PDB entry 9GMW | electron microscopy, 3.00 A resolution | chains B and T of the 3 polymer chains in the assembly

Chain B:
Molecule: Schlafen family member 11
Source organism: Homo sapiens
Notes: EC 3.6.-.-
Reference sequence: Q7Z7L1 (SLN11_HUMAN); numbering as in UniProt (aligned over 1-901)
Sequence (929 residues; numbered -27 to 901; the number before each row is that of its first residue; numbers below 1 keep their minus sign (Met-27 is residue -27)):
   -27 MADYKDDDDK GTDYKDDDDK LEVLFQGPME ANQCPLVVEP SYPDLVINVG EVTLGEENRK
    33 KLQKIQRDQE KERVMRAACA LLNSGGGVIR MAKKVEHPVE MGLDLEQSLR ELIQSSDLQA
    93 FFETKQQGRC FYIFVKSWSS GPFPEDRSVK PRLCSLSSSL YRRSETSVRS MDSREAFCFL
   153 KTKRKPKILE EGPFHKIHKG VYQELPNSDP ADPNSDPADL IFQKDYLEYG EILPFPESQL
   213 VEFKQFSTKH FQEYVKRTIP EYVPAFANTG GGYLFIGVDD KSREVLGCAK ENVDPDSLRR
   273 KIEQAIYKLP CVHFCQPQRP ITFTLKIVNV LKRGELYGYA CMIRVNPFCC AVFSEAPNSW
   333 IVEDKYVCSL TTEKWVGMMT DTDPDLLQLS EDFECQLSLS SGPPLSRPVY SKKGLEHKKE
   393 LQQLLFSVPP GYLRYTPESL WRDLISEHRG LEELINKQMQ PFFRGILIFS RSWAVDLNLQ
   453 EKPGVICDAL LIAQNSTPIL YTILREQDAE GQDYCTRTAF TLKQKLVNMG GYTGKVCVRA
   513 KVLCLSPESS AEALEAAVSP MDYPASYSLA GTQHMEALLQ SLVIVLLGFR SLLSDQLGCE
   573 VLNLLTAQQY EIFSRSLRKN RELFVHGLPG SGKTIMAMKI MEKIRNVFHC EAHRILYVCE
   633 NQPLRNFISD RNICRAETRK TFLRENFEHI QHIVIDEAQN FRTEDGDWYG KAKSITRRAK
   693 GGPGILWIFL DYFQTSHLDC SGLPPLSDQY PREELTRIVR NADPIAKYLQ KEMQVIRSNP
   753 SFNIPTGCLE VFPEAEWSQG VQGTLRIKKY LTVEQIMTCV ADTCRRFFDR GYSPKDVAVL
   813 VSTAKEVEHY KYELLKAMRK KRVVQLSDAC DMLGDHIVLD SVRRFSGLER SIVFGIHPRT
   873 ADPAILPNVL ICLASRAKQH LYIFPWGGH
Unresolved in the structure: -27 to 6, 159-187, 354-380, 520-529, 900-901
Differences from the reference sequence: initiating methionine (-27); expression tag (-26 to 0)
Metal / ion sites: Mn2+ site 1: Glu209, Glu214, Phe215, Asp252 (shared with C77(T) of chain T); Mn2+ site 2: Glu209 (shared with C77(T) of chain T); Zn2+: His285, Cys287, Cys321, Cys322
Swiss-Prot annotation at these positions:
  - active site: Lys216
  - binding site (Mg(2+)): Glu209, Glu214
  - binding site (Zn(2+)): His285, Cys287, Cys321, Cys322
  - binding site (ATP): Gly599 to Thr606
  - mutagenesis: Glu209 (E209A: Complete loss of endonuclease activity), Glu214 (E214A: Complete loss of endonuclease activity), Lys216 (K216A: Complete loss of endonuclease activity), Tyr234 (Y234A: No effect on endonuclease activity), Asp252 (D252A: Slight increase in endonuclease activity), Lys605 (K605M: Abolishes ATPase activity without affecting its role in DNA damage response; when associated with A-668), Asp668 (D668A: Abolishes ATPase activity without affecting its role in DNA damage response; when associated with M-605), Glu669 (E669Q: Abolishes ATPase activity, leading to abolish ability to inhibit DNA replication without affecting subcellular location), Ser753 (S753D: Complete loss of tRNA cleavage and ssDNA binding)
Reported in the primary citation:
  - binding site for the 86-nt RNA strand (chain T): Ser219
  - post-translational modification sites: Ser219, Thr230, Ser753 (citing earlier work)
  - mutagenesis - S753D: decreased binding to tRNA
  - mutagenesis - S219D, T230D: decreased binding to tRNA-Leu

Chain T:
Molecule: 86-nt RNA strand
Sequence (86 nucleotides; row label = number of the first residue in the row):
     1 ACCAGGAUGG CCGAGUGGUU AAGGCGUUGG ACUUAAGAUC CAAUGGACAU AUGUCCGCGU
    61 GGGUUCGAAC CCCACUCCUG GUACCA
Unresolved in the structure: 1-2, 19-20, 26-41, 49-52, 81-86
Metal / ion sites: Mg2+ site 1: C58, U60; Mn2+ site 1: U65 (shared with 4 residues of chain A); Mg2+ site 2 near A69 (its only coordinating residue here); Mn2+ site 2: C77 (shared with Glu209(B), Glu214(B), Phe215(B), Asp252(B) of chain B)

How chain B and chain T interact:
Pairs across the interface (16):
  Lys36(B) with C73(T), salt bridge to the phosphate
  Ile37(B) with C3(T), phosphate contact; A4(T), phosphate contact
  Arg39(B) with C72(T), phosphate contact
  Arg141(B) with C75(T), sugar contact
  Glu214(B) with C77(T), phosphate contact
  Lys216(B) with C77(T), salt bridge to the phosphate; C78(T), phosphate contact
  Gln217(B) with C78(T), hydrogen bond to the phosphate
  Phe218(B) with U79(T), phosphate contact
  Ser219(B) with U79(T), hydrogen bond to the phosphate; G80(T), hydrogen bond to the phosphate
  Lys221(B) with G80(T), salt bridge to the phosphate
  Tyr226(B) with U79(T), base contact; G80(T), hydrogen bond to the phosphate
  Asp252(B) with C77(T), sugar contact
Interface residues without a listed pair, chain B (18 interface residues in all): Lys32, Leu75, Glu209, Phe215, His222, Tyr234
Interface residues without a listed pair, chain T (11 interface residues in all): U64, C71

Summary:
18 residues of chain B face 11 of chain T across their interface, with 4 hydrogen bonds and 3 salt bridges.
Polar contacts include Gln217(B)-C78(T), Ser219(B)-U79(T) and Ser219(B)-G80(T). From the paper: a binding site
for the 86-nt RNA strand (chain T) at Ser219(B); S219D and T230D of chain B reduce binding to tRNA-Leu.
Chain B is Schlafen family member 11 (Homo sapiens) and chain T is an 86-nt RNA strand; the structure, SLFN11
WT dimer bound to tRNA-Leu-TAA (pre-cleavage state), was determined by electron microscopy (same publication
as 9ERD, 9ERE, 9ERF and 9GMX).
